PDB entry 1G5Y | X-ray diffraction, 2.00 A resolution | chains A and B of the 4 polymer chains in the assembly

== Chain A (and B) ==
Molecule: Retinoic acid receptor rxr-alpha
Source organism: Homo sapiens
Notes: fragment: ligand binding domain (residues 225 - 462); chain B of this document is another copy of the same molecule, construct and numbering; everything in this record applies to it too
UniProtKB: P19793 (RXRA_HUMAN); numbering as in UniProt (aligned over 225-462)
Sequence (238 residues; each row starts with the number of its first residue):
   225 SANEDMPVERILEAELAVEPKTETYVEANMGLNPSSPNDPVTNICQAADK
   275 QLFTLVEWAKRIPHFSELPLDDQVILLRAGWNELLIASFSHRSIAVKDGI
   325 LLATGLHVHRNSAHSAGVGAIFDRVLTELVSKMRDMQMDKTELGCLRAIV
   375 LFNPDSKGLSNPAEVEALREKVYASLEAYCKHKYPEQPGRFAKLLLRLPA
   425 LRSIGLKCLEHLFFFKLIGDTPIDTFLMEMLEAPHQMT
Unresolved in the structure: 225-230, 459-462 (chain B: 225-230, 460-462)
UniProt features mapped onto this chain:
  - region: Arg348 to Gly368 (Required for nuclear export)
  - binding site (9-cis-retinoate): Arg316, Ala327
  - binding site (all-trans-retinoate): Arg316, Ala327
  - modified residue (Phosphoserine): Ser259, Ser260
Reported in the primary citation:
  - binding site for retinoic acid: Ile268, Ala272, Leu276, Trp305, Leu309, Phe313, Arg316, Ala327, Phe438, Leu441

== Chain A / chain B interface ==
Contacting residue pairs (40):
  Thr351(A) - Lys381(B)  hydrogen bond
  Glu352(A) - Asp379(B)
  Glu352(A) - Lys381(B)  salt bridge
  Lys356(A) - Asp379(B)
  Lys356(A) - Glu390(B)  salt bridge
  Asp379(A) - Glu352(B)
  Asp379(A) - Lys356(B)  salt bridge
  Asp379(A) - Arg421(B)  salt bridge
  Lys381(A) - Arg348(B)
  Glu390(A) - Lys417(B)  salt bridge
  Arg393(A) - Leu420(B)
  Arg393(A) - Arg421(B)
  Tyr397(A) - Gly413(B)
  Tyr397(A) - Ala416(B)  hydrophobic
  Tyr397(A) - Lys417(B)
  Tyr397(A) - Leu420(B)  hydrophobic
  Glu401(A) - Glu401(B)
  Gly413(A) - Tyr397(B)
  Phe415(A) - Ala416(B)  hydrophobic
  Ala416(A) - Tyr397(B)  hydrophobic
  Ala416(A) - Phe415(B)  hydrophobic
  Ala416(A) - Leu419(B)  hydrophobic
  Lys417(A) - Glu390(B)  salt bridge
  Lys417(A) - Tyr397(B)
  Leu419(A) - Ala416(B)  hydrophobic
  Leu420(A) - Tyr397(B)  hydrophobic
  Leu420(A) - Leu422(B)  hydrophobic
  Arg421(A) - Asp379(B)  salt bridge
  Leu422(A) - Leu420(B)  hydrophobic
  Leu422(A) - Pro423(B)  hydrophobic
  Pro423(A) - Leu422(B)  hydrophobic
  Pro423(A) - Arg426(B)  hydrogen bond (backbone-side chain)
  Ala424(A) - Arg426(B)
  Arg426(A) - Pro423(B)  hydrogen bond (side chain-backbone)
  Arg426(A) - Ala424(B)
  Arg426(A) - Ser427(B)  hydrogen bond
  Ser427(A) - Arg426(B)  hydrogen bond
  Ser427(A) - Leu430(B)
  Leu430(A) - Ser427(B)
  Glu434(A) - Lys431(B)  salt bridge
Other interface residues (no listed pair), chain A (28 interface residues in all): Arg348, Ile373, Pro378, Glu394, Lys431
Other interface residues (no listed pair), chain B (26 interface residues in all): Ile373, Arg393, Lys405, Glu434

== Summary ==
Chain A and chain B form an interface of 28 and 26 residues respectively; the contacts include 5 hydrogen
bonds and 8 salt bridges. Polar pairs include Glu352(A)-Lys381(B), Lys356(A)-Glu390(B) and
Asp379(A)-Lys356(B). From the paper: a binding site for retinoic acid at Ile268(A), Ala272(A) and Leu276(A)
among others.
Both chains are Retinoic acid receptor rxr-alpha (Homo sapiens). Entry 1G5Y (The 2.0 angstrom resolution
crystal structure of the rxralpha ligand binding domain tetramer in the presence ...) was determined by X-ray
diffraction, deposited together with 1G1U.
